9PMW - chains A and B of the 5 polymer chains in the assembly; structure by electron microscopy, 2.10 A resolution.

== Chain A ==
Protein: Huntingtin
From: Homo sapiens
UniProtKB: P42858 (HD_HUMAN); the construct has insertions or renumbered stretches relative to UniProt, so the offset changes along the chain: 1-38 = UniProt 1-38; 41-3144 = UniProt 39-3142
Sequence (3156 residues; row label = number of the first residue in the row):
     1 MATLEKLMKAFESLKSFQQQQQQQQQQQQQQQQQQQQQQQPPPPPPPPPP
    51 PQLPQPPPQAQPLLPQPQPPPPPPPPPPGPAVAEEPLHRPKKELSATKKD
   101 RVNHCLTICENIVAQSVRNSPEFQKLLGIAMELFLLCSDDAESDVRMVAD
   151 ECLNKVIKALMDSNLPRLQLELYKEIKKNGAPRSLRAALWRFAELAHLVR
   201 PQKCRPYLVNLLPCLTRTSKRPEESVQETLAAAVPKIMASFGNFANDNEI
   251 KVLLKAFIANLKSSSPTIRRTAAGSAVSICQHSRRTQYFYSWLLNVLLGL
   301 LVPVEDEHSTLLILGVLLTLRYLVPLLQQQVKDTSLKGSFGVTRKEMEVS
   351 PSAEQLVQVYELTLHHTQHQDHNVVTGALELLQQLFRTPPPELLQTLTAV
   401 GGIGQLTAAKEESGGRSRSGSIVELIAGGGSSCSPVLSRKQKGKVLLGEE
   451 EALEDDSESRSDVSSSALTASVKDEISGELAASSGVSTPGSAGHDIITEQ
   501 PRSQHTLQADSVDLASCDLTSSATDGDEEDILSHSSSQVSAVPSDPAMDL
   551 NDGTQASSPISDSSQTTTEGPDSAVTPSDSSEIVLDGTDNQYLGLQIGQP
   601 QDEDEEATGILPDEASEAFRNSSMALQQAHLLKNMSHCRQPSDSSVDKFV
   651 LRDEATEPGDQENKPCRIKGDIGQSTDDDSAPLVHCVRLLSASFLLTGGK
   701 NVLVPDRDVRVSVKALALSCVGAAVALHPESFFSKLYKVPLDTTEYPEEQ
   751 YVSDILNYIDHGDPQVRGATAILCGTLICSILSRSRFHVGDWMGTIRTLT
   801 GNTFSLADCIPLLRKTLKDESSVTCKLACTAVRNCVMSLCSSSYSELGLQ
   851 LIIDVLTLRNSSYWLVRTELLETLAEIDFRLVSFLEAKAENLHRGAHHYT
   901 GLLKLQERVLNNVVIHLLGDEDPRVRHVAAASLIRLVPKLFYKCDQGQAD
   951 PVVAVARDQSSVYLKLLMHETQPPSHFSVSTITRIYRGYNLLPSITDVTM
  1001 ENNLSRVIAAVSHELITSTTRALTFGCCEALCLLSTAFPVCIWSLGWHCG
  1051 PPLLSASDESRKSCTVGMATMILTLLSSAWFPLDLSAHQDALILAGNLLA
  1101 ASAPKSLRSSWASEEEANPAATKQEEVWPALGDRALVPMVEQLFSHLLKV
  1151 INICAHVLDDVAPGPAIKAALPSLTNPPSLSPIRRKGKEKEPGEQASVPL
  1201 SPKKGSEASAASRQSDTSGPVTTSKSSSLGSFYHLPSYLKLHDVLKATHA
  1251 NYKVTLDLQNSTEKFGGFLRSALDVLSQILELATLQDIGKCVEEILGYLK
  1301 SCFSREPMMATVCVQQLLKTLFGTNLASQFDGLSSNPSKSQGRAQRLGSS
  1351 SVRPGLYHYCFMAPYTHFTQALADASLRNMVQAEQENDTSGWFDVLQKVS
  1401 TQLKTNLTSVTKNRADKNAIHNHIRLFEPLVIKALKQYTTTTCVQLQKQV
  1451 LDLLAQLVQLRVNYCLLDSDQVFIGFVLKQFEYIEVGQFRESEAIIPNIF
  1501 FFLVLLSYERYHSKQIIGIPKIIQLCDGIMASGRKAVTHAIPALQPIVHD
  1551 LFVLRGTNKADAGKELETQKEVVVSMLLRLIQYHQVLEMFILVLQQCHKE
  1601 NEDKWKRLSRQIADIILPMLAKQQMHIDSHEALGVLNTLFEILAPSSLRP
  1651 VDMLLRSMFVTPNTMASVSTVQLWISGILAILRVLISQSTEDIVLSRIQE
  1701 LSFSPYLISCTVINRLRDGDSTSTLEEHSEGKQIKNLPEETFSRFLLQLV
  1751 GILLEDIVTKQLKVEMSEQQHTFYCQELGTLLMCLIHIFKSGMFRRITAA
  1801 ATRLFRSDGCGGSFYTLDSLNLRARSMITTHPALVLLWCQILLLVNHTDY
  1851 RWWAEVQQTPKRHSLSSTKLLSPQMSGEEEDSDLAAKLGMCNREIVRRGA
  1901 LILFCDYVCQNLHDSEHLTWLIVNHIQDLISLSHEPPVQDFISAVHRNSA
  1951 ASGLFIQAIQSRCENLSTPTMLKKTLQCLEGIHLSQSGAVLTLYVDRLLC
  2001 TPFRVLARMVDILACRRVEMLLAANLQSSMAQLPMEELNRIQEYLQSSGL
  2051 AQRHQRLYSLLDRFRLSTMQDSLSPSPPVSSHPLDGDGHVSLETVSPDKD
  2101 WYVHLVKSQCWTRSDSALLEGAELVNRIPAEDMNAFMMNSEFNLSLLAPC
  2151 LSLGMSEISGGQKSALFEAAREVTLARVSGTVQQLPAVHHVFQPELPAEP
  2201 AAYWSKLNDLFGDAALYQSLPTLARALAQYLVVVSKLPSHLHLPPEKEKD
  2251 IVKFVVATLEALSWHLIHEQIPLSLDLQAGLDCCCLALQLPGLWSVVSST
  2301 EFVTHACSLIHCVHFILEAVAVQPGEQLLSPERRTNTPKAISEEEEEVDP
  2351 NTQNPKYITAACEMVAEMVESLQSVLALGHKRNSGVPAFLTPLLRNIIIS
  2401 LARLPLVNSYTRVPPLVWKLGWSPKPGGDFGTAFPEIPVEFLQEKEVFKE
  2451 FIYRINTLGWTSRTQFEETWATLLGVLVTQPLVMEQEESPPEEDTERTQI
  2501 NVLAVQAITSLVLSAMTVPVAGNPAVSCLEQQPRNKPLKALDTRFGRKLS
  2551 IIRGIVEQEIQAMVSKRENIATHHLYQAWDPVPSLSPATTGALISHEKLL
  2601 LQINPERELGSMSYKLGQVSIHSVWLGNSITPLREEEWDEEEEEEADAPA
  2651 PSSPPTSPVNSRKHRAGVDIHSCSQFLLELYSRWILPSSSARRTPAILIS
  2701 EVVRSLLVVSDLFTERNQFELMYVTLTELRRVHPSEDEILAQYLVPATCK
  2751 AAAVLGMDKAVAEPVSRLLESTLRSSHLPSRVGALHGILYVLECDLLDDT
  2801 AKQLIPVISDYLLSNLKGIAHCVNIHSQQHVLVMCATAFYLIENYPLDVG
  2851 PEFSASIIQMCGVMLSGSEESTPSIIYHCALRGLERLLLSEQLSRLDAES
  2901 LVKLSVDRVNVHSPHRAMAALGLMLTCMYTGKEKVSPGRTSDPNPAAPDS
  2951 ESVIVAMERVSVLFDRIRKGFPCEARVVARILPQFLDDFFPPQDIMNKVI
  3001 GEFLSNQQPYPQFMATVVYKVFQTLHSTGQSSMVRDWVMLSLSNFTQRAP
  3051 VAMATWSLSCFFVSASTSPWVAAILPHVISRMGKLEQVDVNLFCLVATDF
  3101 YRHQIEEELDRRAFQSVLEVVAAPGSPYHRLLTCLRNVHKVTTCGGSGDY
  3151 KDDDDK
Not modelled in the structure: 1-96, 330-348, 407-663, 971-982, 1054-1063, 1110-1124, 1165-1227, 1332-1352, 1378-1419, 1556-1562, 1722-1735, 1862-1888, 2070-2094, 2331-2352, 2479-2496, 2586-2590, 2633-2662, 2688-2692, 2933-2952, 3106, 3138-3156
Differences from the reference sequence: insertion (39-40); conflict Pro1051 (Val1049 in P42858), Leu1053 (Pro1051 in P42858); variant His2311 (Tyr2309 in P42858), Ile2788 (Val2786 in P42858); expression tag (3145-3156)
What the authors report for this chain:
  - binding site for HD4: Ser1469 to Phe1473

== Chain B ==
Protein: 40-kDa huntingtin-associated protein
From: Homo sapiens
UniProtKB: P23610 (HAP40_HUMAN); residue numbers follow UniProt; this construct covers 1-371
Sequence (389 residues; numbered -17 to 371; the number before each row is that of its first residue; numbers below 1 keep their minus sign (Met-17 is residue -17)):
   -17 MHHHHHHSSGRENLYFQGMAAAAAGLGGGGAGPGPEAGDFLARYRLVSNK
    33 LKKRFLRKPNVAEAGEQFGQLGRELRAQECLPYAAWCQLAVARCQQALFH
    83 GPGEALALTEAARLFLRQERDARQRLVCPAAYGEPLQAAASALGAAVRLH
   133 LELGQPAAAAALCLELAAALRDLGQPAAAAGHFQRAAQLQLPQLPLAALQ
   183 ALGEAASCQLLARDYTGALAVFTRMQRLAREHGSHPVQSLPPPPPPAPQP
   233 GPGATPALPAALLPPNSGSAAPSPAALGAFSDVLVRCEVSRVLLLLLLQP
   283 PPAKLLPEHAQTLEKYSWEAFDSHGQESSGQLPEELFLLLQSLVMATHEK
   333 DTEAIKSLQVEMWPLLTAEQNHLLHLVLQETISPSGQGV
Not modelled in the structure: -17 to 82, 217-255
Differences from the reference sequence: expression tag (-17 to 0)

== Interface between chain A and chain B ==
Pairs across the interface (157):
  Thr900(A) - Trp345(B)  hydrogen bond
  Leu902(A) - Pro346(B)
  Cys944(A) - Gly312(B)
  Cys944(A) - Gln313(B)
  Cys944(A) - Leu314(B)
  Cys944(A) - Pro315(B)
  Asn1002(A) - Gly260(B)  hydrogen bond (side chain-backbone)
  Ser1005(A) - Gly260(B)
  Ser1005(A) - Ala261(B)  hydrogen bond (side chain-backbone)
  Arg1006(A) - Gly260(B)  hydrogen bond (side chain-backbone)
  Arg1006(A) - Ala261(B)
  Arg1006(A) - Asp264(B)  salt bridge
  Ala1009(A) - Gln182(B)
  Ala1009(A) - Ala261(B)  hydrophobic
  His1013(A) - Gln182(B)  hydrogen bond
  His1013(A) - Glu186(B)
  Ile1016(A) - Leu146(B)  hydrophobic
  Ile1016(A) - Gln172(B)
  Ile1016(A) - Ala179(B)  hydrophobic
  Arg1021(A) - Glu92(B)  salt bridge
  Leu1045(A) - Leu259(B)
  His1048(A) - His214(B)  hydrogen bond (side chain-backbone)
  His1048(A) - Leu259(B)
  His1048(A) - Phe262(B)
  Cys1049(A) - Pro177(B)
  Cys1049(A) - Leu178(B)
  Cys1049(A) - Phe262(B)
  Pro1051(A) - Gln175(B)
  Met1071(A) - Leu176(B)  hydrophobic
  Ser1077(A) - Pro84(B)
  Trp1080(A) - Leu88(B)
  Pro1969(A) - Leu320(B)
  Thr1970(A) - Glu317(B)
  Thr1970(A) - Leu320(B)
  Lys1973(A) - Glu316(B)  salt bridge
  Lys1973(A) - Leu320(B)
  Glu1980(A) - His306(B)  salt bridge
  Pro2002(A) - Ala336(B)
  Pro2002(A) - Ser339(B)
  Phe2003(A) - Leu321(B)  hydrophobic
  Phe2003(A) - Ser324(B)
  Phe2003(A) - Glu343(B)
  Arg2004(A) - Ser324(B)  hydrogen bond (backbone-side chain)
  Arg2004(A) - Met327(B)
  Arg2004(A) - Ala328(B)
  Arg2004(A) - Glu331(B)  salt bridge
  Val2005(A) - Leu320(B)
  Val2005(A) - Gln323(B)
  Val2005(A) - Ser324(B)  hydrogen bond (backbone-side chain)
  Val2005(A) - Met327(B)  hydrophobic
  Arg2008(A) - Phe303(B)  hydrogen bond (side chain-backbone)
  Ile2012(A) - Asp304(B)
  Ile2012(A) - Ser305(B)
  Ile2012(A) - His306(B)
  Arg2016(A) - His306(B)
  Arg2053(A) - Glu331(B)  salt bridge
  Arg2053(A) - Asp333(B)  salt bridge
  Arg2056(A) - Asp304(B)  salt bridge
  Asp2115(A) - Lys338(B)  salt bridge
  Asp2115(A) - Ile364(B)
  Leu2118(A) - Ile364(B)  hydrophobic
  Leu2119(A) - Pro366(B)
  Ser2152(A) - Val371(B)  hydrogen bond (side chain-backbone)
  Leu2153(A) - Val371(B)  hydrophobic
  Ser2156(A) - Gly370(B)
  Ser2156(A) - Val371(B)
  Ile2271(A) - Val342(B)
  Ile2271(A) - Trp345(B)
  Leu2273(A) - Lys338(B)
  Leu2273(A) - Gln341(B)
  Leu2273(A) - Val342(B)
  Leu2273(A) - Leu360(B)  hydrophobic
  Ser2274(A) - Gln341(B)  hydrogen bond (backbone-side chain)
  Ser2274(A) - His357(B)  hydrogen bond
  Leu2275(A) - His357(B)
  Leu2275(A) - Leu360(B)  hydrophobic
  Leu2275(A) - Ile364(B)  hydrophobic
  Gln2278(A) - His357(B)  hydrogen bond
  Gln2278(A) - Gln361(B)  hydrogen bond
  Gln2373(A) - Arg107(B)
  Leu2378(A) - Leu193(B)  hydrophobic
  Gly2379(A) - Arg153(B)  hydrogen bond (backbone-side chain)
  Gly2379(A) - Leu193(B)
  His2380(A) - Asp154(B)
  Ser2384(A) - Ala350(B)
  Gly2385(A) - Ala350(B)
  Val2386(A) - Ala350(B)
  Pro2387(A) - Trp345(B)  hydrophobic
  Pro2387(A) - Ala350(B)
  Ala2388(A) - His354(B)
  Phe2389(A) - His354(B)
  Phe2389(A) - His357(B)
  Lys2449(A) - Asp103(B)  salt bridge
  Lys2449(A) - Leu108(B)
  Ile2452(A) - Leu108(B)  hydrophobic
  Tyr2453(A) - Arg107(B)
  Tyr2453(A) - Leu108(B)
  Tyr2453(A) - Val109(B)  hydrophobic
  Asn2456(A) - Leu108(B)  hydrogen bond (side chain-backbone)
  Asn2456(A) - Val109(B)
  Asn2456(A) - Cys110(B)
  Asn2456(A) - Pro111(B)
  Ser2510(A) - Cys110(B)  hydrogen bond
  Ser2510(A) - Pro111(B)
  Leu2513(A) - Ala112(B)  hydrophobic
  Gln2558(A) - Gly370(B)  hydrogen bond (side chain-backbone)
  Glu2559(A) - Gly368(B)
  Glu2559(A) - Gly370(B)  hydrogen bond (side chain-backbone)
  Ala2562(A) - Arg195(B)  hydrogen bond (backbone-side chain)
  Met2563(A) - Arg195(B)
  Val2564(A) - Arg195(B)
  Ser2565(A) - Arg195(B)  hydrogen bond (backbone-side chain)
  Lys2566(A) - Gly156(B)  hydrogen bond (side chain-backbone)
  Arg2567(A) - Arg195(B)
  His2573(A) - Gln361(B)
  Leu2575(A) - Ser367(B)
  Tyr2576(A) - Gly368(B)  hydrogen bond (side chain-backbone)
  Tyr2576(A) - Gln369(B)
  Tyr2576(A) - Gly370(B)
  Tyr2576(A) - Val371(B)
  Tyr2614(A) - Pro111(B)
  Tyr2614(A) - Tyr114(B)
  Arg2704(A) - Ala112(B)  hydrogen bond (side chain-backbone)
  Arg2704(A) - Ala113(B)
  Arg2704(A) - Tyr114(B)  hydrogen bond (side chain-backbone)
  Leu2707(A) - Tyr114(B)
  Gln2742(A) - Glu116(B)  hydrogen bond
  Tyr2743(A) - Tyr114(B)
  Tyr2743(A) - Glu116(B)  hydrogen bond
  Leu2778(A) - Ser123(B)
  Asn2824(A) - Arg167(B)  hydrogen bond (backbone-side chain)
  Ile2825(A) - Arg167(B)
  Gln2828(A) - Ala160(B)
  Gln2829(A) - Gln119(B)
  Pro2914(A) - Thr198(B)
  His2915(A) - Asp196(B)  salt bridge
  Lys2969(A) - Pro283(B)
  Lys2969(A) - Ala285(B)
  Lys2969(A) - Lys286(B)
  Gly2970(A) - Pro283(B)
  Phe2971(A) - Thr198(B)
  Phe2971(A) - Leu280(B)
  Phe2971(A) - Pro282(B)  hydrophobic
  Phe2971(A) - Lys286(B)
  Pro2972(A) - Leu280(B)
  Pro2972(A) - Gln281(B)
  Arg2976(A) - Pro366(B)
  Arg2976(A) - Ser367(B)
  Arg2976(A) - Gly368(B)
  Arg2976(A) - Gln369(B)  hydrogen bond
  Val2977(A) - Gly368(B)
  Arg2980(A) - Gly368(B)  hydrogen bond (side chain-backbone)
  Arg2980(A) - Gln369(B)  hydrogen bond (side chain-backbone)
  Arg2980(A) - Gly370(B)
  Pro3009(A) - Pro283(B)  hydrophobic
  Pro3009(A) - Pro284(B)
  Tyr3010(A) - Pro283(B)
Also at the interface, not in a pair above, chain A (119 interface residues in all): Gly901, Lys943, Gln946, Thr1017, Gly1050, Thr1070, Thr1074, Ala1079, Leu2006, Met2009, Leu2013, Ser2116, Glu2123, Pro2272, Val2320, Lys2381, Thr2457, Leu2503, Gln2506, Thr2509, Leu2529, Gln2561, Leu2616, Val2708, His2777, Pro2779, Val2782, His2912, Arg2968, Cys2973
Also at the interface, not in a pair above, chain B (95 interface residues in all): Gly85, Gln106, Ala120, Ala140, Ala257, Ala258, Ser263, Thr334, Glu335, Leu340, Asn353

== Overview ==
119 residues of chain A face 95 of chain B across their interface, with 31 hydrogen bonds and 11 salt bridges.
Polar pairs include Arg1006(A)-Asp264(B), Arg1021(A)-Glu92(B) and Lys1973(A)-Glu316(B). From the paper: a
binding site for HD4 at Ser1469(A).
Chain A is Huntingtin and chain B is 40-kDa huntingtin-associated protein, both from Homo sapiens; the
structure, Structure of HTTQ23-HAP40 complex bound to macrocycles HHL1, HD4 and HL2, was determined by
electron microscopy (same publication as 9PN0).
